PDB entry 4Y8O | X-ray diffraction, 2.70 A resolution | chains H and Z of the 32 polymer chains in the assembly

# Chain H
Molecule: Proteasome subunit beta type-2
Organism: Saccharomyces cerevisiae (strain ATCC 204508 / S288c)
Notes: EC 3.4.25.1
UniProt: P25043 (PSB2_YEAST); residues 1-232 here correspond to UniProt positions 30-261 (UniProt number = residue number + 29)
Sequence (232 residues; numbered 1 to 232; the number before each row is that of its first residue):
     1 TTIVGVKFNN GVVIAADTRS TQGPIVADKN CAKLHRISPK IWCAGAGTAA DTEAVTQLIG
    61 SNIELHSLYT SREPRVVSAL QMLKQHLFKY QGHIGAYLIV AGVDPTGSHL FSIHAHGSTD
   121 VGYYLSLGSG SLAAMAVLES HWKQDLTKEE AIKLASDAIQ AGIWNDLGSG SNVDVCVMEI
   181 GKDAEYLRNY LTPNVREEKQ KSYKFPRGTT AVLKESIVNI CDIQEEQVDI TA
Not modelled in the structure: 223-232
Swiss-Prot annotation at these positions:
  - active site: Thr1 (Nucleophile)

# Chain Z
Molecule: Proteasome subunit beta type-6
Organism: Saccharomyces cerevisiae (strain ATCC 204508 / S288c)
Notes: EC 3.4.25.1
UniProt: P23724 (PSB6_YEAST); residues 1-222 here correspond to UniProt positions 20-241 (UniProt number = residue number + 19)
Sequence (222 residues; each row starts with the number of its first residue):
     1 QFNPYGDNGG TILGIAGEDF AVLAGDTRNI TDYSINSRYE PKVFDCGDNI VMSANGFAAD
    61 GDALVKRFKN SVKWYHFDHN DKKLSINSAA RNIQHLLYGK RFFPYYVHTI IAGLDEDGKG
   121 AVYSFDPVGS YEREQCRAGG AAASLIMPFL DNQVNFKNQY EPGTNGKVKK PLKYLSVEEV
   181 IKLVRDSFTS ATERHIQVGD GLEILIVTKD GVRKEFYELK RD
Ion coordination: Mg2+: Thr192, Val198

# Chain H / chain Z interface
Contacting residue pairs - 55 pairs, chain H then chain Z:
  Arg19(H) with Ile196(Z); Asp222(Z), salt bridge
  Pro24(H) with His195(Z); Ile196(Z), hydrogen bond (backbone-backbone)
  Ile25(H) with Arg194(Z); His195(Z)
  Val26(H) with Glu193(Z); Arg194(Z), hydrogen bond (backbone-side chain); Ile196(Z), hydrophobic
  Ala27(H) with Arg194(Z), hydrogen bond (backbone-side chain)
  Lys29(H) with Glu193(Z), salt bridge; Arg194(Z)
  Ile163(H) with Asp222(Z)
  Trp164(H) with Ile35(Z); Arg38(Z), hydrogen bond (backbone-side chain); Arg221(Z); Asp222(Z)
  Asn165(H) with Tyr33(Z); Arg38(Z)
  Asp166(H) with Tyr33(Z)
  Leu167(H) with Ile30(Z), hydrophobic; Asp32(Z); Tyr33(Z), hydrogen bond (backbone-backbone); Ile35(Z), hydrophobic; Ile196(Z)
  Gly168(H) with Tyr33(Z)
  Ser169(H) with Asp222(Z)
  Gly170(H) with Asp222(Z)
  Ser171(H) with Asp222(Z), hydrogen bond (backbone-side chain)
  Asn194(H) with Lys220(Z), hydrogen bond (backbone-side chain); Asp222(Z)
  Arg196(H) with Thr189(Z), hydrogen bond; Ser190(Z), hydrogen bond; Glu193(Z)
  Glu197(H) with Arg185(Z), salt bridge
  Lys199(H) with Asp186(Z)
  Gln200(H) with Lys182(Z); Arg185(Z), hydrogen bond; Asp186(Z), hydrogen bond (backbone-side chain)
  Lys201(H) with Glu179(Z); Asp186(Z)
  Tyr203(H) with Phe149(Z); Gln153(Z); Leu183(Z); Asp186(Z), hydrogen bond
  Phe205(H) with Asn152(Z); Gln153(Z); Gln159(Z)
  Arg207(H) with Pro162(Z)
  Gly208(H) with Pro162(Z)
  Thr209(H) with Asn158(Z); Gln159(Z); Tyr160(Z), hydrogen bond (backbone-backbone)
  Ala211(H) with Tyr160(Z), hydrophobic; Gly166(Z)
Interface residues without a listed pair, chain H (32 interface residues in all): Thr21, Gly23, Asp28, Val195, Pro206
Interface residues without a listed pair, chain Z (32 interface residues in all): Arg28, Ser34, Leu145, Glu161, Glu218

# Summary
Chain H and chain Z each contribute 32 residues to their interface, with 13 hydrogen bonds and 3 salt bridges.
Polar contacts include Arg19(H)-Asp222(Z), Lys29(H)-Glu193(Z) and Glu197(H)-Arg185(Z). Thr192(Z) and Val198(Z)
form the Mg2+ site. From UniProt: active-site residue Thr1(H) on chain H.
Chain H is Proteasome subunit beta type-2 and chain Z is Proteasome subunit beta type-6, both from
Saccharomyces cerevisiae (strain ATCC 204508 / S288c); the structure, Yeast 20S proteasome beta7-delta7_Cter
mutant in complex with Ac-PAF-ep, was determined by X-ray diffraction, deposited together with 4Y69, 4Y6A,
4Y6V, 4Y6Z, 4Y70, 4Y74 and 34 further entries.
